7TGF - chains A and B; structure by X-ray diffraction, 1.35 A resolution.

== Chain A ==
Protein: Ricin chain A
Source organism: Ricinus communis
Notes: EC 3.2.2.22
UniProt: P02879 (RICI_RICCO); residues 1-267 here correspond to UniProt positions 36-302 (UniProt number = residue number + 35)
Amino-acid sequence (267 residues; row label = number of the first residue in the row):
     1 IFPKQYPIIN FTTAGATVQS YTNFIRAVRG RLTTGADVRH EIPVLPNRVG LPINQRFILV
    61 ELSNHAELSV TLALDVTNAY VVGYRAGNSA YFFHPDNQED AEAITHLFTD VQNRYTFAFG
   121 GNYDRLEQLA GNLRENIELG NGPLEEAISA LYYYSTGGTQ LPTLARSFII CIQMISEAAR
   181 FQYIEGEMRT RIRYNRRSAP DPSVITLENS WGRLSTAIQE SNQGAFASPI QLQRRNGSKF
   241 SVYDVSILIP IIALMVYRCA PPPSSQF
Disordered / not traced: 1-4, 264-267

== Chain B ==
Protein: VHH camelid antibody
Source organism: Vicugna pacos
Notes: antibody fragment or engineered binder
Amino-acid sequence (133 residues; each row starts with the number of its first residue):
     1 QVQLAETGGG LVQPGGSLRL SCAASGFTLD DYAIGWFRQA PGKEREGVSC ISSSDGRTYY
    61 ADSVKGRFTI SRDNAKNTVY LQMNSLKSED TAVYYCATEE VCTLGIFGHG PDDYWGQGTQ
   121 VTVSSEPKTP KPQ
Disordered / not traced: 1, 131-133
Disulfides: Cys22-Cys96, Cys50-Cys102

== How chain A and chain B interact ==
Contacting residue pairs - 40 pairs, chain A then chain B:
  Val18(A) with Glu100(B)
  Thr22(A) with Ser54(B)
  Arg26(A) with Ser54(B), hydrogen bond; Asp55(B), salt bridge
  Glu41(A) with Arg57(B), salt bridge
  Gln182(A) with Val101(B)
  Tyr183(A) with Thr103(B); Phe107(B), hydrophobic
  Gly186(A) with Glu100(B); Val101(B)
  Arg189(A) with Ser53(B), hydrogen bond; Glu100(B), salt bridge; Val101(B)
  Thr190(A) with Glu100(B); Asp112(B)
  Arg193(A) with Asp31(B), salt bridge; Tyr32(B); Glu100(B), salt bridge
  Tyr194(A) with Tyr32(B); Asp112(B)
  Arg196(A) with Asp112(B), salt bridge
  Ser203(A) with Phe107(B)
  Leu207(A) with Phe107(B), hydrophobic
  Gln233(A) with Phe107(B)
  Arg234(A) with Ile106(B); Phe107(B)
  Arg235(A) with Phe107(B), hydrogen bond (backbone-backbone); His109(B); Gly110(B); Pro111(B)
  Phe240(A) with Ile106(B); Phe107(B), hydrophobic
  Asp244(A) with Asp62(B)
  Ser246(A) with Asp62(B), hydrogen bond
  Ile247(A) with Ile106(B)
  Pro250(A) with Tyr59(B), hydrophobic; Cys102(B)
  Ile251(A) with Thr103(B); Ile106(B), hydrophobic; Phe107(B), hydrophobic
Interface residues without a listed pair, chain A (26 interface residues in all): Gln19, Leu232, Ile249
Interface residues without a listed pair, chain B (21 interface residues in all): Lys65, Leu104, Gly108
From the paper, about this interface:
  - specific contacts: Glu41(A)-Arg57(B) (salt bridge), Tyr183(A)-Phe107(B) (pi stacking), Arg193(A)-Asp31(B) (hydrogen bond), Arg196(A)-Asp112(B) (salt bridge), Arg235(A)-Phe107(B) (hydrogen bond), Phe240(A)-Phe107(B) (pi stacking), Ile247(A)-Ile106(B) (hydrophobic contact)
  - epitope / paratope residues, chain A: Glu41(A), Tyr183(A), Arg189(A), Arg193(A), Arg196(A), Leu232(A), Arg235(A), Phe240(A), Ser246(A), Ile247(A)
  - epitope / paratope residues, chain B: Asp31(B), Arg57(B), Ile106(B), Phe107(B), Asp112(B)

== Overview ==
Chain A and chain B form an interface of 26 and 21 residues respectively, with 4 hydrogen bonds and 6 salt
bridges. Polar pairs include Arg26(A)-Asp55(B), Glu41(A)-Arg57(B) and Arg189(A)-Glu100(B). The paper describes
salt bridges between Glu41(A) and Arg57(B) and Arg196(A) and Asp112(B); pi stacking between Tyr183(A) and
Phe107(B) and Phe240(A) and Phe107(B); hydrogen bonds between Arg193(A) and Asp31(B) and Arg235(A) and
Phe107(B). From the paper: epitope/paratope residues Glu41(A), Tyr183(A) and Asp31(B) among others.
Here chain A is Ricin chain A (Ricinus communis) and chain B is VHH camelid antibody (Vicugna pacos). Entry
7TGF (Single-domain VHH intrabodies neutralize ricin toxin) was determined by X-ray diffraction, deposited
together with 7TGI, 7TH2 and 7TH3.
